5OC6 - chains A and B of the 3 polymer chains in the assembly; structure by X-ray diffraction, 3.20 A resolution.

# Chain A
Molecule: tRNA-dihydrouridine(20) synthase [NAD(P)+]-like
Source organism: Homo sapiens
Notes: EC 1.3.1.-
UniProtKB: Q9NX74 (DUS2L_HUMAN); numbering as in UniProt (aligned over 338-450)
Amino-acid sequence (120 residues; each row starts with the number of its first residue):
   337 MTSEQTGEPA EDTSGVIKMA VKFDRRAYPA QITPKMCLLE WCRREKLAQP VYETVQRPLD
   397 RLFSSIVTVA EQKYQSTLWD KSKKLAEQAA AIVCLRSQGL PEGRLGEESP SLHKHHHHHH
Not modelled in the structure: 337-350, 441-456
Differences from the reference sequence: initiating methionine (337); expression tag (451-456)
Curated features (UniProtKB/Swiss-Prot):
  - region (Interaction with tRNA): Gln367 to Lys371, Lys420 to Gln424
  - modified residue: Ser445 (Phosphoserine)
Reported in the primary citation:
  - binding site for the 11-nt RNA strand: Gln367, Thr369, Lys371, Arg397, Lys417, Lys420, Gln424
  - binding site for the 11-nt RNA strand (chain B): Arg362, Gln367, Glu376, Arg379, Ser418, Lys419
  - mutagenesis - R362A: unchanged binding to tRNA
  - mutagenesis - R361A/R362A (6-fold), K419A/K420A (17-fold): decreased binding to tRNA
  - specificity-determining residues: Gln367

# Chain B
Molecule: 11-nt RNA strand
Sequence (11 nucleotides; numbered 1 to 11; the number before each row is that of its first residue):
     1 CGAACUUCGC G

# How chain A and chain B interact
Contacting residue pairs (9; chain A residue first):
  Gln367(A) - C8(B)  hydrogen bond to the base
  Met372(A) - G9(B)  hydrogen bond to the base
  Glu376(A) - C10(B)  hydrogen bond to the sugar
  Arg379(A) - C10(B)  hydrogen bond to the sugar
  Arg379(A) - G11(B)  hydrogen bond to the phosphate
  Phe399(A) - C1(B)  phosphate contact
  Ser418(A) - C1(B)  phosphate contact
  Lys419(A) - C1(B)  phosphate contact
  Lys419(A) - G2(B)  salt bridge to the phosphate
Interface residues without a listed pair, chain A (9 interface residues in all): Lys417, Lys420

# Overview
Chain A and chain B form an interface of 9 and 6 residues respectively, with 5 hydrogen bonds and 1 salt
bridge. Polar pairs include Gln367(A)-C8(B), Met372(A)-G9(B) and Glu376(A)-C10(B). The paper reports a binding
site for the 11-nt RNA strand at Gln367(A), Thr369(A) and Lys371(A) among others; R361A/R362A and K419A/K420A
of chain A reduce binding to tRNA.
Chain A is tRNA-dihydrouridine(20) synthase [NAD(P)+]-like (Homo sapiens) and chain B is an 11-nt RNA strand;
the structure, Crystal structure of human tRNA-dihydrouridine(20) synthase dsRBD in complex with a 22
nucleotide dsRNA, was determined by X-ray diffraction together with 5OC4 and 5OC5 from the same study.
